7BKC - chains F and E of the 26 polymer chains in the assembly; structure by electron microscopy, 3.00 A resolution.

== Chain F ==
Protein: F420-non-reducing hydrogenase subunit D
From: Methanospirillum hungatei JF-1
UniProtKB: Q2FKZ0 (Q2FKZ0_METHJ); residue numbers follow UniProt; this construct covers 1-140
Amino-acid sequence (140 residues; row label = number of the first residue in the row):
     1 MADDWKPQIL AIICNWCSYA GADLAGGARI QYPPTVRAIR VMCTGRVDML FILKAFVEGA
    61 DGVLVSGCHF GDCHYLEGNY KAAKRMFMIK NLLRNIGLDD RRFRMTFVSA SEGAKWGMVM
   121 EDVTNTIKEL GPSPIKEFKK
Unresolved in the structure: 1-3
Metal / ion sites: 2Fe-2S cluster Fe: Cys14, Cys43, Cys68, Cys73
Small-molecule neighbours: 2Fe-2S cluster (FES): Cys14, Trp16, Cys17, Met42, Cys43, Thr44, Gly67, Cys68, Cys73, His74, Tyr75, Asn79

== Chain E ==
Protein: Formate dehydrogenase, beta subunit (F420)
From: Methanospirillum hungatei JF-1
Notes: EC 1.2.99.-
UniProtKB: Q2FME3 (Q2FME3_METHJ); numbering as in UniProt (aligned over 1-414)
Amino-acid sequence (414 residues; row label = number of the first residue in the row):
     1 MAAKGDMLYA WAKDAEIQKK GECGGAVTAL LKHALETKMV DAVVAIKKGK DLYDAVPTVI
    61 TNPEDIIQTA GSLHCGTLLI PKLIKKYLNG AKDMKLAVTC KGCDAMAFYE LAKRNQINLD
   121 NIIMIGVNCG GSVSPVTARK MISNKFGVDP DTVHKEEIDK GQFIIEYEGG HKGIKIDELE
   181 EEGYGRRSNC RRCKMKIPRQ ADIAAGNWGV IGDKAGKATF LEICSEKGAN LVNSAQSKGA
   241 LEISPADPKG IDIRAKVEKA MFNLGDEWRH RDFEGMGKGK DRLKLMMSES SKCIKCYACV
   301 EACPICYCIE CSTKKPWYIA PGVLPTSFMF HLIRFAHVSD SCINCGQCEE LCPMEIPNAL
   361 FMHSQQVEIE KMFGHIPGQD MTPPIHAFVE EKAERARLDA TGTDSIYTNI FTDE
Unresolved in the structure: 1, 413-414
Metal / ion sites: 4Fe-4S cluster Fe site 1: Cys103, Cys129, Cys190, Cys193; 4Fe-4S cluster Fe site 2: Cys293, Cys296, Cys299, Cys352; 4Fe-4S cluster Fe site 3: Cys303, Cys342, Cys345, Cys348; 4Fe-4S cluster Fe site 4: Cys306, Cys308, Cys311, His337
Small-molecule neighbours:
  - FAD (flavin-adenine dinucleotide): Gly21, Glu22, Cys23, Gly24, Gly25, Ala26, Val27, Thr28, Leu31, Ala45, Ile46, Thr69, Ala70, Gly71, Ser72, Leu73, His74, Gly76, Leu78, Thr99, Lys101, Asp104, Val127, Asn128, Cys129, Gly130, Gly131, Ser132, Ile158, Ala205, Gly206, Asn207, Trp208, Thr219
  - 4Fe-4S cluster (SF4), molecule 1: Lys101, Gly102, Cys103, Cys129, Gly130, Gly131, Ser132, Arg187, Asn189, Cys190, Cys193, Met195, Lys196, Asn344
  - 4Fe-4S cluster (SF4), molecule 2: Cys293, Ile294, Lys295, Cys296, Tyr297, Ala298, Cys299, Phe330, His331, Leu351, Cys352, Pro353, Met354, Ile356, Asn358
  - 4Fe-4S cluster (SF4), molecule 3: Val300, Ile305, Cys306, Tyr307, Cys308, Cys311, Ser312, Ile333, Arg334, His337
  - 4Fe-4S cluster (SF4), molecule 4: Cys303, Pro304, Ile305, Arg334, Val338, Cys342, Ile343, Asn344, Cys345, Gly346, Gln347, Cys348, Ala359, Met362

== How chain F and chain E interact ==
Pairs across the interface (81):
  Asp48(F) - Tyr318(E)
  Met49(F) - Ala336(E)
  Met49(F) - His386(E)
  Leu50(F) - Tyr318(E)
  Leu50(F) - Met329(E)
  Leu50(F) - His337(E)
  Leu53(F) - Met329(E)  hydrophobic
  Leu53(F) - Leu332(E)
  Leu53(F) - Ala336(E)  hydrophobic
  Lys54(F) - Trp317(E)
  Lys54(F) - Tyr318(E)
  Lys54(F) - Met329(E)
  Val57(F) - Ser327(E)
  Val57(F) - Met329(E)  hydrophobic
  Phe70(F) - Glu394(E)
  Phe70(F) - Arg395(E)  hydrogen bond (backbone-side chain)
  Phe70(F) - Leu398(E)  hydrophobic
  Gly71(F) - Arg395(E)
  Tyr80(F) - Val389(E)
  Tyr80(F) - Glu391(E)
  Tyr80(F) - Glu394(E)
  Tyr80(F) - Arg395(E)
  Lys81(F) - Val389(E)
  Ala83(F) - Glu394(E)
  Ala83(F) - Ile406(E)
  Lys84(F) - Phe373(E)
  Lys84(F) - Ile385(E)  hydrogen bond (side chain-backbone)
  Lys84(F) - His386(E)
  Lys84(F) - Phe388(E)  hydrogen bond (side chain-backbone)
  Lys84(F) - Val389(E)
  Lys84(F) - Glu394(E)
  Arg85(F) - His386(E)
  Phe87(F) - Met372(E)  hydrophobic
  Phe87(F) - Arg397(E)
  Phe87(F) - Ile406(E)  hydrophobic
  Met88(F) - Ala336(E)
  Met88(F) - Ser339(E)
  Met88(F) - Asp340(E)
  Met88(F) - Ile369(E)  hydrophobic
  Met88(F) - Ile385(E)  hydrophobic
  Met88(F) - His386(E)  hydrogen bond
  Lys90(F) - Ile406(E)
  Lys90(F) - Tyr407(E)  hydrogen bond (side chain-backbone)
  Lys90(F) - Ile410(E)
  Lys90(F) - Phe411(E)
  Asn91(F) - Glu368(E)  hydrogen bond (side chain-backbone)
  Asn91(F) - Ile369(E)
  Asn91(F) - Met372(E)  hydrogen bond
  Asn91(F) - Phe411(E)
  Leu92(F) - Phe335(E)
  Leu92(F) - Ala336(E)
  Arg94(F) - Lys278(E)
  Arg94(F) - Phe411(E)
  Arg94(F) - Thr412(E)  hydrogen bond (side chain-backbone)
  Asn95(F) - Arg282(E)  hydrogen bond (backbone-side chain)
  Asn95(F) - Met286(E)
  Asn95(F) - Gln365(E)
  Asn95(F) - Glu368(E)  hydrogen bond
  Ile96(F) - Arg282(E)
  Ile96(F) - Leu283(E)  hydrogen bond (backbone-backbone)
  Ile96(F) - Gln365(E)
  Gly97(F) - Gly279(E)
  Gly97(F) - Lys280(E)
  Leu98(F) - Leu283(E)  hydrophobic
  Asp100(F) - Phe411(E)
  Arg101(F) - Tyr407(E)
  Arg101(F) - Thr408(E)
  Arg104(F) - Ile406(E)
  Arg104(F) - Tyr407(E)
  Met105(F) - Ser405(E)
  Met105(F) - Ile406(E)  hydrogen bond (backbone-backbone)
  Phe107(F) - Asp404(E)
  Lys115(F) - Asp404(E)  salt bridge
  Thr126(F) - Tyr407(E)  hydrogen bond
  Pro134(F) - Leu283(E)  hydrophobic
  Ile135(F) - Leu283(E)  hydrophobic
  Ile135(F) - Met287(E)  hydrophobic
  Phe138(F) - Lys280(E)
  Phe138(F) - Leu283(E)  hydrophobic
  Phe138(F) - Lys284(E)
  Phe138(F) - Met287(E)  hydrophobic
Also at the interface, not in a pair above, chain F (37 interface residues in all): Phe51, Phe103, Thr106, Lys139
Also at the interface, not in a pair above, chain E (44 interface residues in all): Ser312, Phe328, Ile333, Thr401

== Overview ==
Chain F and chain E form an interface of 37 and 44 residues respectively; the contacts include 13 hydrogen
bonds and 1 salt bridge. Polar pairs include Lys115(F)-Asp404(E), Phe70(F)-Arg395(E) and Lys84(F)-Ile385(E).
Ligands of chain F: 2Fe-2S cluster.
Chain F is F420-non-reducing hydrogenase subunit D and chain E is Formate dehydrogenase, beta subunit (F420),
both from Methanospirillum hungatei JF-1; the structure, Formate dehydrogenase - heterodisulfide reductase -
formylmethanofuran dehydrogenase complex from Methanospirillum hungatei (dimeric, composite structure), was
determined by electron microscopy (same publication as 7BKB, 7BKD and 7BKE).
